Entry 7O0G (X-ray diffraction, 3.10 A resolution); this record covers chains A and F of the 3 polymer chains in the assembly.

[Chain A]
Molecule: Pr125Pol
Source organism: White-tufted-ear marmoset simian foamy virus
Notes: EC 2.7.7.49, 2.7.7.7, 3.1.26.4
UniProtKB: D5JWV1 (D5JWV1_9RETR); residue numbers follow UniProt; this construct covers 1-752
Chain sequence (752 residues; numbered 1 to 752; the number before each row is that of its first residue):
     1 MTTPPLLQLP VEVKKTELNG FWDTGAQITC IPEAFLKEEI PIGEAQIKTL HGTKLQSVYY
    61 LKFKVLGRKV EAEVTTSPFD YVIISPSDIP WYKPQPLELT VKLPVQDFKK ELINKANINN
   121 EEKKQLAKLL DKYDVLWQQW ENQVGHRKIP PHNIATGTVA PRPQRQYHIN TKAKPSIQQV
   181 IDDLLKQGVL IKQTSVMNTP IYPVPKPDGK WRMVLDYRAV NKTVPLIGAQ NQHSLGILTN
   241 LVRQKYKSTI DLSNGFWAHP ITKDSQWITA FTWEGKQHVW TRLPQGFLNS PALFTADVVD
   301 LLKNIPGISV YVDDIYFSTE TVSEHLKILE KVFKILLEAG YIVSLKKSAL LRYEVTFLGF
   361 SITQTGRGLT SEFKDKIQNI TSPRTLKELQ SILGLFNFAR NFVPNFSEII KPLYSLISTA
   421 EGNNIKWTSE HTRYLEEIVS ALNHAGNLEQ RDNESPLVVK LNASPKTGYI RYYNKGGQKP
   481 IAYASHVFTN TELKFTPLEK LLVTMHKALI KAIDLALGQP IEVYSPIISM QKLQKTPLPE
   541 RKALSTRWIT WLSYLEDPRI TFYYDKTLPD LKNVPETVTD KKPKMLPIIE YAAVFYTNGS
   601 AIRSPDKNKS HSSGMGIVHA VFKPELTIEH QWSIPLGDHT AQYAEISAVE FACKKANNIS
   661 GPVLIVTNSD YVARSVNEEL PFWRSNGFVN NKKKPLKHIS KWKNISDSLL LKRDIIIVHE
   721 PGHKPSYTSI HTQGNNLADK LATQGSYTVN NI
Disordered / not traced: 1-3, 52, 209-210, 606-607, 623-624, 722-727, 750-752
Construct notes: variant Leu586 (Unk in D5JWV1); engineered mutation Asn598 (Asp in D5JWV1), Asn668 (Asp in D5JWV1)

[Chain F]
Molecule: 15-nt DNA strand
Sequence (15 nucleotides; numbered 1 to 15; the number before each row is that of its first residue):
     1 CCTCTCCTGG ACAAG

[How chain A and chain F interact]
Pairs across the interface (23):
  Arg218(A) with DG10(F), salt bridge to the phosphate
  Lys222(A) with DG9(F), salt bridge to the phosphate
  Tyr311(A) with DG15(F), phosphate contact
  Val312(A) with DG15(F), phosphate contact
  Gly359(A) with DG15(F), phosphate contact
  Lys387(A) with DA11(F), phosphate contact; DC12(F), phosphate contact
  Gln390(A) with DA11(F), sugar contact; DC12(F), sugar contact
  Ser391(A) with DC12(F), hydrogen bond to the phosphate; DA13(F), hydrogen bond to the phosphate
  Gly394(A) with DA13(F), sugar contact
  Leu395(A) with DA13(F), sugar contact
  Phe398(A) with DA14(F), sugar contact
  Asn490(A) with DT3(F), phosphate contact
  Thr491(A) with DT3(F), phosphate contact; DC4(F), phosphate contact
  Lys494(A) with DC2(F), hydrogen bond to the phosphate; DT3(F), salt bridge to the phosphate
  Leu544(A) with DT3(F), phosphate contact; DC4(F), phosphate contact
  Thr546(A) with DC4(F), sugar contact
  Arg547(A) with DC4(F), salt bridge to the phosphate
Also at the interface, not in a pair above, chain A (19 interface residues in all): Arg212, Asp314
Also at the interface, not in a pair above, chain F (11 interface residues in all): DT5

[In short]
19 residues of chain A and 11 residues of chain F are in contact, with 3 hydrogen bonds and 4 salt bridges.
Polar pairs include Ser391(A)-DC12(F), Ser391(A)-DA13(F) and Lys494(A)-DC2(F).
Here chain A is Pr125Pol (White-tufted-ear marmoset simian foamy virus) and chain F is a 15-nt DNA strand.
Entry 7O0G (Structure of the foamy viral protease-reverse transcriptase in complex with RNA/DNA hybrid) was
determined by X-ray diffraction, deposited together with 7O0H and 7O24.
